PDB entry 7FO9 | X-ray diffraction, 1.67 A resolution | chains A and B

== Chain A ==
Protein: Pre-mRNA-splicing factor 8
Organism: Saccharomyces cerevisiae S288C
UniProtKB: P33334 (PRP8_YEAST); residues 1836-2090 here = UniProt positions 1836-2090
Amino-acid sequence (258 residues; each row starts with the number of its first residue):
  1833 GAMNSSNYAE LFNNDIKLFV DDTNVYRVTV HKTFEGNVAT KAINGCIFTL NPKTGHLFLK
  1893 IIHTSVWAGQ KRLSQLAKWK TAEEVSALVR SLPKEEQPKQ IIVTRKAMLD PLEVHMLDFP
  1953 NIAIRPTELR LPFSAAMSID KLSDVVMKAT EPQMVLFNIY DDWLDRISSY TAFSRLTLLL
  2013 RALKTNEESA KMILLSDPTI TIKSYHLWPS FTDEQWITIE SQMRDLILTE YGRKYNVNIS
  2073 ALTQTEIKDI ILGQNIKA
Unresolved in the structure: 2070-2090
Differences from the reference sequence: expression tag (1833-1835)

== Chain B ==
Protein: A1 cistron-splicing factor AAR2
Organism: Saccharomyces cerevisiae S288C
UniProtKB: P32357 (AAR2_YEAST); aligned to UniProt positions 1-317 over residues 1-317
Amino-acid sequence (308 residues; numbered -3 to 317; 13 numbers in that range are skipped by the numbering (no residue carries them; nothing is unmodelled there); the number before each row is that of its first residue; numbers below 1 keep their minus sign (Gly-3 is residue -3)):
    -3 GAMAMNTVPF TSAPIEVTIG IDQYSFNVKE NQPFHGIKDI PIGHVHVIHF QHADNSSMRY
    57 GYWFDCRMGN FYIQYDPKDG LYKMMEERDG AKFENIVHNF KERQMMVSYP KIDEDDTWYN
   117 LTEFVQMDKI RKIVRKDENQ FSYVDSSMTT VQENEL
   166 SSSSSDPAHS LNYTVINFKS REAIRPGHEM EDFLDKSYYL NTVMLQGIFK NSSNYFGELQ
   226 FAFLNAMFFG NYGSSLQWHA MIELICSSAT VPKHMLDKLD EILYYQIKTL PEQYSDILLN
   286 ERVWNICLYS SFQKNSLHNT EKIMENKYPE LL
Unresolved in the structure: -3 to 0, 166-169
Differences from the reference sequence: expression tag (-3 to 0); conflict Ser166 (Leu153 in P32357), Ser167 (Lys154 in P32357), Ser170 (Asp in P32357)
Curated features (UniProtKB/Swiss-Prot):
  - region: Leu261 to Ile282 (Leucine-zipper)
  - modified residue: Ser253 (Phosphoserine), Thr274 (Phosphothreonine)
Ligand contacts: N-cyclopropyl-2-(3-fluorophenoxy)acetamide (VHO): Pro5, Phe6, Thr7, Tyr68, Gln70, Glu83, Lys88, Phe89, Ile92, Phe96

== Chain A / chain B interface ==
Contacting residue pairs (16):
  Gln1907(A) - Met195(B)
  Gln1907(A) - Leu199(B)
  Leu1908(A) - Met195(B)  hydrophobic
  Trp1911(A) - Glu194(B)
  Trp1911(A) - Met195(B)  hydrophobic
  Trp1911(A) - Phe198(B)  hydrophobic
  Asp1942(A) - Lys184(B)  salt bridge
  Glu1945(A) - Lys184(B)  salt bridge
  Val1946(A) - Ile189(B)  hydrophobic
  Val1946(A) - Glu194(B)
  Val1946(A) - Phe198(B)  hydrophobic
  His1947(A) - Glu194(B)  salt bridge
  Leu1949(A) - Lys184(B)
  Leu1949(A) - Ser185(B)
  Leu1949(A) - Arg186(B)
  Asp1950(A) - Arg186(B)  salt bridge

== Overview ==
9 residues of chain A and 8 residues of chain B are in contact, with 4 salt bridges. Among the polar pairs are
Asp1942(A)-Lys184(B), Glu1945(A)-Lys184(B) and His1947(A)-Glu194(B). Ligands of chain B:
N-cyclopropyl-2-(3-fluorophenoxy)acetamide.
Here chain A is Pre-mRNA-splicing factor 8 and chain B is A1 cistron-splicing factor AAR2, both from
Saccharomyces cerevisiae S288C. Entry 7FO9 (PanDDA analysis group deposition -- Aar2/RNaseH in complex with
fragment P07H07 from the F2X-Universal Library) was determined by X-ray diffraction together with 5ST0, 5ST1,
5ST2, 5ST3, 5ST4, 5ST5 and 248 further entries from the same study.
